5YUV - chains F and G of the 3 polymer chains in the assembly; structure by X-ray diffraction, 2.06 A resolution.

Chain F:
Molecule: DNA polymerase IV
Source organism: Escherichia coli K-12
Notes: EC 2.7.7.7
UniProt: Q47155 (DPO4_ECOLI); numbering as in UniProt (aligned over 2-351)
Sequence (352 residues; row label = number of the first residue in the row; numbering starts at 0):
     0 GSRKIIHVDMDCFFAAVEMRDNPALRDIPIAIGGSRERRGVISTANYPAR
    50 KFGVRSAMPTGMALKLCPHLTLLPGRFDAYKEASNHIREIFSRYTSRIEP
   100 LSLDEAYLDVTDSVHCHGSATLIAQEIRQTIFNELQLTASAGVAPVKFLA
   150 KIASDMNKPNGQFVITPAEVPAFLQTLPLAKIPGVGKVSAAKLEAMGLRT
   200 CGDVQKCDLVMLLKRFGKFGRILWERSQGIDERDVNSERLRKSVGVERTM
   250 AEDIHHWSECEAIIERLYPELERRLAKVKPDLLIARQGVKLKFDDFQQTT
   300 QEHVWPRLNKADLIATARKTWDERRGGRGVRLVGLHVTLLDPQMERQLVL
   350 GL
Disordered / not traced: 342-351
Sequence notes: expression tag (0-1)
Ion coordination: Mg2+ site 1: Asp8, Met9, Asp103 (together with dTTP); Mg2+ site 2: Asp103, Glu104 (together with dTTP) (shared with 1 residue of chain H)
Ligand contacts: dTTP: Asp8, Met9, Asp10, Cys11, Phe12, Phe13, Ser42, Thr43, Arg49, Ser55, Ala56, Asp103, Glu104, Lys157
UniProt features mapped onto this chain:
  - active site: Glu104
  - binding site (Mg(2+)): Asp8, Asp103
  - site: Phe13 (Substrate discrimination)
  - natural variant: Glu36 to Arg38 (sequence variant, change not given here; In strain: ECOR 45B1), Gln124 (Q124K: In strain: ECOR 35D), Asn132 (N132S: In strain: ECOR 34B1 and ECOR 37UG), Gln135 (Q135H: In strain: ECOR 70B1), Pro170 (P170S: In strain: ECOR 37UG), Ala171 (A171T: In strain: ECOR 45B1, ECOR 46D and 2 more), Leu176 (L176F: In strain: ECOR 37UG), Gly201 (G201S: In strain: ECOR 59B2), Met210 (M210I: In strain: ECOR 37UG, ECOR 45B1 and 4 more; M210T: In strain: ECOR 35D, ECOR 46D and 6 more), Arg225 (R225C: In strain: ECOR 59B2 and ECOR 60B2), Ala310 (A310S: In strain: ECOR 57B2, ECOR 59B2 and 2 more), Asp321 (D321N: In strain: ECOR 35D)
  - mutagenesis: Asp8 (D8A/H: Loss of function), Arg49 (R49A/F: Loss of function), Asp103 (D103A/N: Loss of function), Glu104 (E104A: Loss of function)
Reported in the primary citation:
  - mutagenesis - R49A: abolished catalytic activity

Chain G:
Molecule: DTN1
Sequence (18 nucleotides; numbered 837 to 854; the number before each row is that of its first residue):
   837 TCTAGGGTCCTAGGACCC

Chain F / chain G interface:
Residue-residue contacts (41; chain F residue first):
  Arg35(F) with DC838(G), phosphate contact
  Arg38(F) with DT839(G), sugar contact; DA840(G), sugar contact
  Val40(F) with DT839(G), phosphate contact; DA840(G), base contact
  Ser42(F) with DA840(G), base contact
  Ala56(F) with DA840(G), base contact
  Pro58(F) with DT837(G), base contact; DC838(G), sugar contact; DT839(G), sugar contact
  Gly60(F) with DT837(G), sugar contact; DC838(G), phosphate contact
  Met61(F) with DT837(G), sugar contact
  Lys64(F) with DT837(G), phosphate contact
  Lys217(F) with DC846(G), salt bridge to the phosphate; DT847(G), phosphate contact
  Arg238(F) with DT844(G), hydrogen bond to the phosphate; DC845(G), salt bridge to the phosphate
  Arg240(F) with DG843(G), salt bridge to the phosphate; DT844(G), phosphate contact
  Lys241(F) with DT844(G), hydrogen bond to the phosphate; DC845(G), salt bridge to the phosphate
  Ser242(F) with DG843(G), sugar contact; DT844(G), hydrogen bond to the phosphate
  Val243(F) with DG843(G), phosphate contact
  Gly244(F) with DG842(G), phosphate contact; DG843(G), hydrogen bond to the phosphate
  Val245(F) with DG842(G), phosphate contact
  Glu246(F) with DG841(G), sugar contact; DG842(G), hydrogen bond to the phosphate
  Arg247(F) with DG841(G), phosphate contact; DG842(G), salt bridge to the phosphate
  Thr248(F) with DA840(G), sugar contact; DG841(G), hydrogen bond to the phosphate
  Arg273(F) with DG842(G), salt bridge to the phosphate; DG843(G), salt bridge to the phosphate
  Phe295(F) with DT839(G), stacking on the base; DA840(G), phosphate contact
  Arg330(F) with DT839(G), salt bridge to the phosphate; DA840(G), salt bridge to the phosphate
  Leu331(F) with DG841(G), phosphate contact
Also at the interface, not in a pair above, chain F (28 interface residues in all): Gly39, Ile41, Leu239, Lys291

Summary:
Chain F and chain G form an interface of 28 and 11 residues respectively, with 6 hydrogen bonds, 9 salt
bridges and 1 aromatic stacking contact. Polar contacts include Arg238(F)-DT844(G), Lys241(F)-DT844(G) and
Ser242(F)-DT844(G). Ligands of chain F: dTTP. The paper reports that R49A of chain F abolishes catalytic
activity.
Chain F is DNA polymerase IV (Escherichia coli K-12) and chain G is DTN1; the structure, DNA polymerase IV -
DNA ternary complex 5, was determined by X-ray diffraction together with 5YUR, 5YUS, 5YUT, 5YUU, 5YUW, 5YUX
and 10 further entries from the same study.
